Entry 4UAV (X-ray diffraction, 1.30 A resolution); this record covers chain A.

== Chain A ==
Protein: Haloacid dehalogenase-like hydrolase domain-containing protein At3g48420
Source organism: Arabidopsis thaliana
Notes: EC 3.1.3.-
UniProtKB: Q94K71 (GPPL2_ARATH); residue numbers follow UniProt; this construct covers 74-319
Sequence (246 residues; each row starts with the number of its first residue):
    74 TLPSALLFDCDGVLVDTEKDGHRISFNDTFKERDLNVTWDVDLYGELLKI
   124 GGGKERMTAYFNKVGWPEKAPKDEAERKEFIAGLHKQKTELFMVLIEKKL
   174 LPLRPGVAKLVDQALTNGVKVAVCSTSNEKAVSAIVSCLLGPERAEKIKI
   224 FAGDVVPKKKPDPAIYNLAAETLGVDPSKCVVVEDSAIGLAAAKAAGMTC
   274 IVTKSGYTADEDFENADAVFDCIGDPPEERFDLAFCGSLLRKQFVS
Metal / ion sites: Mg2+: Asp82, Asp84, Asp258
UniProt features mapped onto this chain:
  - active site: Asp82 (Nucleophile), Asp84 (Proton donor)
  - binding site (Mg(2+)): Asp82, Asp84, Asp258
  - binding site (substrate): Asp82, Glu91, Gly125 to Arg129, His158 to Lys161, Ser198 to Ala204
  - mutagenesis: Asp84 (D84N: Loss of catalytic activity), Glu91 (E91A: 40% to 80% decreased catalytic activity with xylulose-1,5-bisphosphate, but no effect on activity with ribulose-1,5-bisphosphate), His95 (H95A: 40% to 80% decreased catalytic activity with xylulose-1,5-bisphosphate, but no effect on activity with ribulose-1,5-bisphosphate), Tyr117 (Y117A: 40% to 80% decreased catalytic activity with xylulose-1,5-bisphosphate, but no effect on activity with ribulose-1,5-bisphosphate), Arg129 (R129A: 97% decreased catalytic activity with xylulose-1,5-bisphosphate, but no effect on activity with ribulose-1,5-bisphosphate), Lys161 (K161A: 40% to 80% decreased catalytic activity with xylulose-1,5-bisphosphate, but no effect on activity with ribulose-1,5-bisphosphate)

== Overview ==
Asp82, Asp84 and Asp258 form the Mg2+ site. Curated annotation (UniProt) lists active-site residues Asp82 and
Asp84, 3 Mg2+-binding residues, 18 substrate-binding residues and 6 mutagenesis sites.
Chain A is Haloacid dehalogenase-like hydrolase domain-containing protein At3g48420 (Arabidopsis thaliana);
the structure, Crystal structure of CbbY (AT3G48420) from Arabidobsis thaliana, was determined by X-ray
diffraction, deposited together with 4UAR, 4UAS, 4UAT and 4UAU.
